6X43 - chains I and P of the 9 polymer chains in the assembly; structure by electron microscopy, 3.60 A resolution.

Chain I:
Protein: DNA-directed RNA polymerase subunit beta
Source organism: Escherichia coli
Notes: EC 2.7.7.6
Reference sequence: P0A8V4 (RPOB_ECO57); numbering as in UniProt (aligned over 1-1342)
Amino-acid sequence (1342 residues; row label = number of the first residue in the row):
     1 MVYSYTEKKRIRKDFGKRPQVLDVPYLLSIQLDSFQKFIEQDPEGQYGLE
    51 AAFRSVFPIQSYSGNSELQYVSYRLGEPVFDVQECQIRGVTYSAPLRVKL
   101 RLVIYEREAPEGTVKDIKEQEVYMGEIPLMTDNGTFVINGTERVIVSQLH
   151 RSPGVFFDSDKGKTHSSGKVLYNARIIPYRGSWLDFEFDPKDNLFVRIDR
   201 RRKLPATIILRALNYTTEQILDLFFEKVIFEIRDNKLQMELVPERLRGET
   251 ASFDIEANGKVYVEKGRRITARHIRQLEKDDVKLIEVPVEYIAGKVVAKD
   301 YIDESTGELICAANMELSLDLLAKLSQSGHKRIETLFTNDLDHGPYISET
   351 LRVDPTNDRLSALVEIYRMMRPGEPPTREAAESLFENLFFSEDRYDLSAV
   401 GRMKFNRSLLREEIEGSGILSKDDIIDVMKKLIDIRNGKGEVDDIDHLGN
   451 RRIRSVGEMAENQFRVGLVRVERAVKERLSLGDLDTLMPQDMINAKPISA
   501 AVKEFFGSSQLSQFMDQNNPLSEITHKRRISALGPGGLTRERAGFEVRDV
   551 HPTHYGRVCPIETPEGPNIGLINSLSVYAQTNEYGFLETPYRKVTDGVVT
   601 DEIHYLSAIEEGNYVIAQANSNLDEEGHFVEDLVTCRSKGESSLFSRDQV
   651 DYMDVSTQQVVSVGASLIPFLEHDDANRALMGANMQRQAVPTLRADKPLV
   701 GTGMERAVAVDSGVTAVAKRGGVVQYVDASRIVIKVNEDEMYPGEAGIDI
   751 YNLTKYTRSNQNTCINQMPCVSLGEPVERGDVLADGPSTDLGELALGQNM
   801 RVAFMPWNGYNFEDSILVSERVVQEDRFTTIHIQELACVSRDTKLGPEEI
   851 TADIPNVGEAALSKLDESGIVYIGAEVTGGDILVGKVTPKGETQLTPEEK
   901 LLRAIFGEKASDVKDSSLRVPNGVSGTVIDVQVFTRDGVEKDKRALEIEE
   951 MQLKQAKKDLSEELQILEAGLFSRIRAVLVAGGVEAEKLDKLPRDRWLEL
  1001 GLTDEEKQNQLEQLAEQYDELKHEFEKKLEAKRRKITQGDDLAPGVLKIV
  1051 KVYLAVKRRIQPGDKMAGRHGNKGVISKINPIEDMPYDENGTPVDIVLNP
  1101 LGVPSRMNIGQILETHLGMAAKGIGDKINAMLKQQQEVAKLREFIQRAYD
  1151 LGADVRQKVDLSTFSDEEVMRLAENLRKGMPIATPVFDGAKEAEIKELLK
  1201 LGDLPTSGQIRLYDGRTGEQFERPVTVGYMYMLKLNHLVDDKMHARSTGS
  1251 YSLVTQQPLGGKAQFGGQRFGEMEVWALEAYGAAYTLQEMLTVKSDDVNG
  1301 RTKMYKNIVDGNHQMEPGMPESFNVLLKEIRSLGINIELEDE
Disordered / not traced: 1, 891-914, 1342
UniProt features mapped onto this chain:
  - modified residue (N6-acetyllysine): Lys1022, Lys1200

Chain P:
Molecule: 64-nt DNA strand
Sequence (64 nucleotides; each row starts with the number of its first residue):
     1 GGGTATTCGCCGCGTACCTCTCCTAGCCCGCAAGTATCCTATTCCTTGCA
    51 GCGGTGCCGTTGGG
Disordered / not traced: 25-27, 56-64

Interface between chain I and chain P:
Contacting residue pairs - 15 pairs, chain I then chain P:
  Asn139(I) - DC22(P)  hydrogen bond to the phosphate
  Thr141(I) - DT21(P)  sugar contact
  Arg143(I) - DT21(P)  hydrogen bond to the phosphate
  Arg143(I) - DC22(P)  salt bridge to the phosphate
  Asp189(I) - DT7(P)  phosphate contact
  Arg478(I) - DA32(P)  sugar contact
  Leu481(I) - DA32(P)  sugar contact
  Phe514(I) - DT21(P)  sugar contact
  Gly1261(I) - DC18(P)  phosphate contact
  Lys1262(I) - DC18(P)  hydrogen bond to the phosphate
  Gln1268(I) - DC17(P)  sugar contact
  Arg1269(I) - DA16(P)  salt bridge to the phosphate
  Arg1269(I) - DC17(P)  hydrogen bond to the phosphate
  Gly1271(I) - DA16(P)  phosphate contact
  Met1273(I) - DT15(P)  sugar contact
Interface residues without a listed pair, chain I (17 interface residues in all): Gly507, Ser508, Glu1272, Glu1274
Interface residues without a listed pair, chain P (10 interface residues in all): DC20, DA33

Summary:
17 residues of chain I and 10 residues of chain P are in contact, with 4 hydrogen bonds and 2 salt bridges.
Polar pairs include Asn139(I)-DC22(P), Arg143(I)-DT21(P) and Lys1262(I)-DC18(P).
Here chain I is DNA-directed RNA polymerase subunit beta (Escherichia coli) and chain P is a 64-nt DNA strand.
Entry 6X43 (Mfd-bound E.coli RNA polymerase elongation complex - II state) was determined by electron
microscopy (same publication as 6X26, 6X2F, 6X2N, 6X4W, 6X4Y and 6X50).
